Entry 5NLK (X-ray diffraction, 1.80 A resolution); this record covers chain A.

Chain A:
Name: CREB-binding protein
Organism: Homo sapiens
Notes: EC 2.3.1.48
Reference sequence: Q92793 (CBP_HUMAN); numbering as in UniProt (aligned over 1081-1197)
Sequence (119 residues; each row starts with the number of its first residue):
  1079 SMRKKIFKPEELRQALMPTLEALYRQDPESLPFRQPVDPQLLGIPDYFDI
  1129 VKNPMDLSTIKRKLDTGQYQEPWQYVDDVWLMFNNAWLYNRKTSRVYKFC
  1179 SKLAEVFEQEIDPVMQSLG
Disordered / not traced: 1079-1082
Differences from the reference sequence: expression tag (1079-1080)
Small-molecule neighbours: 92E (N-[3-acetamido-5-[(5-ethanoyl-2-ethoxy-phenyl)carbamoyl]phenyl]furan-2-carboxamide): Pro1106, Leu1109, Pro1110, Phe1111, Gln1113, Val1115, Leu1119, Leu1120, Ile1122, Tyr1125, Ala1164, Tyr1167, Asn1168, Arg1173, Val1174, Phe1177
Curated features (UniProtKB/Swiss-Prot):
  - region: Asn1162 to Lys1180 (Interaction with ASF1A)
  - natural variant: Tyr1175 (Y1175C: In RSTS1)
  - mutagenesis: Asp1116 (D1116R: Impairs binding to acetylated histones), Phe1126 (F1126A: Impairs binding to acetylated histones), Asn1162 (N1162E/R: Abolishes interaction with ASF1A), Trp1165 (W1165A: Abolishes interaction with ASF1A), Lys1170 (K1170E: Impairs binding to acetylated histones), Ser1179 (S1179I: Impairs interaction with ASF1A), Lys1180 (K1180E: Abolishes interaction with ASF1A), Glu1183 (E1183R: Abolishes interaction with ASF1A)
What the authors report for this chain:
  - binding site for 92E: Pro1106

Overview:
Chain A binds compound 92E. UniProt lists 8 mutagenesis sites. From the paper: a binding site for 92E at
Pro1106.
Chain A is CREB-binding protein (Homo sapiens); the structure, Crystal structure of CREBBP bromodomain
complexd with US13A, was determined by X-ray diffraction, deposited together with 5OVB, 5OWM and 5OWW.
